5FM1 - chains A and C of the 6 polymer chains in the assembly; structure by electron microscopy, 8.00 A resolution (low resolution: residue-level contacts below are approximate; hydrogen-bond / salt-bridge calls are withheld).

[Chain A]
Molecule: Spindle pole body component SPC97
From: Saccharomyces cerevisiae
UniProtKB: P38863 (SPC97_YEAST); residues 1-823 here = UniProt positions 1-823
Sequence (823 residues; each row starts with the number of its first residue):
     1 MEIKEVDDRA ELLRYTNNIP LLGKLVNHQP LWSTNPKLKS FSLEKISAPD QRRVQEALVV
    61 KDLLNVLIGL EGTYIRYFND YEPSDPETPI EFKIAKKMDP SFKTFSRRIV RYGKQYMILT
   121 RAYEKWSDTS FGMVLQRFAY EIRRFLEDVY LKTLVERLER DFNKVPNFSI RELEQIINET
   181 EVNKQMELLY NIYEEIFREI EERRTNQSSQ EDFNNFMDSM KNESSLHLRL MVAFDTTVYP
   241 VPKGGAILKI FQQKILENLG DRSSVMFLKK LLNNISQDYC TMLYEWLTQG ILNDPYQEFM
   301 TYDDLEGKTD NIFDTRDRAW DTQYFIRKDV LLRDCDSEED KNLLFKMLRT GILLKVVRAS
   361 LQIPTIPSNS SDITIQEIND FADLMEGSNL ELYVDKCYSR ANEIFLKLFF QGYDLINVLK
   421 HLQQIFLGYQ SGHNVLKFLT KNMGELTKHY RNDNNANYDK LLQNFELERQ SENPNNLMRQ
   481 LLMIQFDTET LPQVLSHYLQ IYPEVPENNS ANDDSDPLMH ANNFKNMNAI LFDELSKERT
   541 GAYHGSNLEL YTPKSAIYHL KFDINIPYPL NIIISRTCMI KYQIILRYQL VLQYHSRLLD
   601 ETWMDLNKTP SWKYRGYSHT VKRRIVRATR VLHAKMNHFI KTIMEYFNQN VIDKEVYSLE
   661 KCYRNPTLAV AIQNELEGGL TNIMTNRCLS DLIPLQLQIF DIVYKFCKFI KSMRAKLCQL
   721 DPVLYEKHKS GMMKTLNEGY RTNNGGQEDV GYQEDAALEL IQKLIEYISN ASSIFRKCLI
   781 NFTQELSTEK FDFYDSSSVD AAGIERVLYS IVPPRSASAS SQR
Not modelled in the structure: 1-54, 81-89, 206-242, 305-319, 491-553, 615-622, 715-753, 801-823

[Chain C]
Molecule: Tubulin gamma chain
From: Saccharomyces cerevisiae
UniProtKB: P53378 (TBG_YEAST); numbering as in UniProt (aligned over 1-473)
Sequence (473 residues; row label = number of the first residue in the row):
     1 MGGEIITLQA GQCGNHVGKF LWSQLAKEHA IGTDGLSQLP DSSTERDDDT KPFFRENSRN
    61 KFTPRAIMMD SEPSVIADVE NTFRGFFDPR NTWVASDGAS AGNSWANGYD IGTRNQDDIL
   121 NKIDKEIDST DNFEGFQLLH SVAGGTGSGL GSNLLEALCD RYPKKILTTY SVFPARSSEV
   181 VVQSYNTILA LRRLIEDSDA TVVFDNASLL NISGKVFRNP NIDLQHTNQL ISTIISSVTN
   241 SIRFPSYMYS SMSSIYSTLI PSPELHFLSP SFTPFTSDYI HDDIAHKGHS SYDVMLDLLD
   301 PSNSLVSTAM NNPTYFNVYN TIIGNVEPRQ ISRAMTKLQQ RIKFPSWSSS AMHVNIGRRS
   361 PYLPLQPNEN EVSGMMLSNM STVVNVFENA CNTFDKVFAK GAFLNNYNVG DLFQSMQNVQ
   421 DEFAESREVV QSLMEDYVAA EQDSYLDDVL VDDENMVGEL EEDLDADGDH KLV
Not modelled in the structure: 446-473
Swiss-Prot annotation at these positions:
  - binding site (GTP): A143 to G149

[Chain A / chain C interface]
Pairs across the interface (91; chain A residue first):
  K420(A) - T44(C)
  H421(A) - S43(C)
  H421(A) - T44(C)
  Q424(A) - T44(C)
  Q424(A) - E45(C)
  G428(A) - Y249(C)
  Y429(A) - P245(C)
  Y429(A) - Y249(C)
  Q430(A) - E45(C)
  Q430(A) - P245(C)
  Q430(A) - M248(C)
  Q430(A) - Y249(C)
  S431(A) - Y249(C)
  G432(A) - M248(C)
  G432(A) - Y249(C)
  H433(A) - G2(C)
  H433(A) - M248(C)
  L436(A) - Y249(C)
  L436(A) - S251(C)
  K437(A) - N132(C)
  R469(A) - G2(C)
  R469(A) - D131(C)
  E472(A) - S42(C)
  E472(A) - E45(C)
  N473(A) - S43(C)
  N473(A) - T44(C)
  P474(A) - S43(C)
  Q589(A) - Y249(C)
  Q593(A) - Y249(C)
  R597(A) - S251(C)
  D600(A) - S253(C)
  D600(A) - S254(C)
  D600(A) - S257(C)
  E601(A) - K164(C)
  W603(A) - S257(C)
  M604(A) - K164(C)
  D605(A) - K164(C)
  N607(A) - P163(C)
  K608(A) - P163(C)
  K608(A) - K164(C)
  R624(A) - D443(C)
  R624(A) - S444(C)
  R624(A) - Y445(C)
  R627(A) - Q442(C)
  R627(A) - D443(C)
  R627(A) - S444(C)
  A628(A) - D443(C)
  R630(A) - P261(C)
  R630(A) - S262(C)
  R630(A) - P263(C)
  R630(A) - Y437(C)
  V631(A) - Y437(C)
  V631(A) - Q442(C)
  H633(A) - S257(C)
  H633(A) - I260(C)
  H633(A) - P261(C)
  A634(A) - P261(C)
  K635(A) - M352(C)
  K635(A) - Q442(C)
  N637(A) - S257(C)
  N637(A) - T258(C)
  H638(A) - Q340(C)
  H638(A) - H353(C)
  H638(A) - V354(C)
  H638(A) - N355(C)
  F639(A) - M352(C)
  K641(A) - S250(C)
  K641(A) - S254(C)
  K641(A) - I255(C)
  K641(A) - I356(C)
  K641(A) - R358(C)
  T642(A) - N355(C)
  E645(A) - Y247(C)
  E645(A) - G357(C)
  Y646(A) - R333(C)
  N648(A) - Y247(C)
  Q649(A) - R329(C)
  Q649(A) - R333(C)
  Q649(A) - R359(C)
  N650(A) - R333(C)
  D653(A) - S246(C)
  D653(A) - R329(C)
  K654(A) - R333(C)
  Y657(A) - R329(C)
  I761(A) - D443(C)
  Q762(A) - Y445(C)
  I765(A) - Y445(C)
  S772(A) - M352(C)
  R776(A) - M352(C)
  I780(A) - K337(C)
  T783(A) - K337(C)
Also at the interface, not in a pair above, chain A (59 interface residues in all): N417, V435, S596, M644, E766, Q784
Also at the interface, not in a pair above, chain C (50 interface residues in all): E4, D48, K51, I166, T336, S350, A351, P361

[Summary]
Chain A and chain C form an interface of 59 and 50 residues respectively. Curated annotation (UniProt) lists 7
GTP-binding residues on chain C.
Chain A is Spindle pole body component SPC97 and chain C is Tubulin gamma chain, both from Saccharomyces
cerevisiae; the structure, Structure of gamma-tubulin small complex based on a cryo-EM map, chemical
cross-links, and a remotely related ..., was determined by electron microscopy together with 5FLZ from the
same study.
